PDB entry 8K1P | electron microscopy, 3.40 A resolution | chains A and C of the 3 polymer chains in the assembly

[Chain A]
Name: Multidrug efflux system permease protein Rv1217c
From: Mycobacterium tuberculosis (strain ATCC 25618 / H37Rv)
Reference sequence: O05318 (MEPRM_MYCTU); residue numbers follow UniProt; this construct covers 1-548
Sequence (548 residues; row label = number of the first residue in the row):
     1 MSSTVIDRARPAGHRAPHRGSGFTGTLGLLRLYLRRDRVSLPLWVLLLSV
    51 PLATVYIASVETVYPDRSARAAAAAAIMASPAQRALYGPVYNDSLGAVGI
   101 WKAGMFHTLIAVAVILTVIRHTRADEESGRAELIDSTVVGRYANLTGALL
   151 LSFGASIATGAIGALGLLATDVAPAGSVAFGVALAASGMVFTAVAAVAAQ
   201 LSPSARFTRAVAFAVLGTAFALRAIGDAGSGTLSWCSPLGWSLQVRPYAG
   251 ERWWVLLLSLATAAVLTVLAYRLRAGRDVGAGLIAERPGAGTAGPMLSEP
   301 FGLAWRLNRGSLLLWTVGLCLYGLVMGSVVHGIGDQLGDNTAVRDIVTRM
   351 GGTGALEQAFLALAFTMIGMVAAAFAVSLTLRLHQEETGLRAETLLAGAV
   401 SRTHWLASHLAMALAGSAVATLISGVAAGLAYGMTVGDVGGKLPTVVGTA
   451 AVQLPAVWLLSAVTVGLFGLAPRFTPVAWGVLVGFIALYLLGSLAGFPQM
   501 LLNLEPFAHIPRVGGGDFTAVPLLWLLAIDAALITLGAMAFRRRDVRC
Unresolved in the structure: 1-17, 333-353, 548

[Chain C]
Name: Multidrug efflux system ATP-binding protein Rv1218c
From: Mycobacterium tuberculosis (strain ATCC 25618 / H37Rv)
Notes: EC 7.6.2.-
Reference sequence: O86311 (MEATP_MYCTU); numbering as in UniProt (aligned over 1-311)
Sequence (311 residues; each row starts with the number of its first residue):
     1 MSADNHQVPIEIRGLTKHFGSVRALDGLDLTVREGEVHGFLGPNGAGKST
    51 TLRILLGLVKADGGSVRLLGGDPWTDAVDLHRHIAYVPGDVTLWPSLTGG
   101 ETIDLLARMRGGIDNARRAELIERFGLDPTKKARTYSKGNRQKVSLISAL
   151 SSHATLLLLDEPSSGLDPLMENVFQQCIGEARQRGVTVLLSSHILAETEA
   201 LCEKVTIIRAGKTVESGSLDALRHLSRTSIKAEMIGDPGDLSQIKGVEDI
   251 SIEGTTVRAQVDSESLRELIQVLGHAGVRSLVSQPPTLEELFLRHYSLGP
   301 EVAAEQQVATP
Unresolved in the structure: 1-7, 220-311
Ion coordination: Mg2+: Ser49 (together with ATP)
Residues lining bound ligands:
  - ADP (adenosine-5'-diphosphate): Lys131, Thr135, Ser137
  - ATP (adenosine-5'-triphosphate): Phe19, Val22, Ala24, Pro43, Asn44, Gly45, Ala46, Gly47, Lys48, Ser49, Thr50, Glu161, His193
  - vanadate (VO4): Ser137, Gly139, Gly165

[How chain A and chain C interact]
Residue-residue contacts (36; chain A residue first):
  His18(A) - Asp79(C)  hydrogen bond (backbone-side chain)
  His18(A) - Arg82(C)
  Arg19(A) - Arg82(C)
  Gly20(A) - Val78(C)
  Ser21(A) - Val78(C)
  Thr24(A) - Val78(C)
  Leu32(A) - Met109(C)  hydrophobic
  Gly129(A) - Thr92(C)  hydrogen bond (backbone-side chain)
  Arg130(A) - Leu93(C)
  Arg130(A) - Trp94(C)
  Arg130(A) - Pro95(C)
  Glu132(A) - Arg53(C)  salt bridge
  Leu133(A) - Thr92(C)
  Leu133(A) - Trp94(C)  hydrophobic
  Ile134(A) - Trp94(C)  hydrophobic
  Asp135(A) - Leu58(C)
  Asp135(A) - His81(C)  hydrogen bond (backbone-side chain)
  Ser136(A) - His81(C)
  Ser136(A) - Tyr86(C)
  Thr137(A) - His81(C)  hydrogen bond (backbone-side chain)
  Thr137(A) - Met109(C)
  Thr137(A) - Arg110(C)
  Val138(A) - Val78(C)
  Val138(A) - His81(C)
  Val138(A) - Arg82(C)
  Val139(A) - Met109(C)  hydrophobic
  Arg141(A) - Trp74(C)  hydrogen bond (side chain-backbone)
  Arg141(A) - Ala77(C)
  Ala275(A) - Trp74(C)
  Asp278(A) - Lys17(C)  salt bridge
  Asp278(A) - Leu58(C)
  Asp278(A) - Lys60(C)
  Val279(A) - Leu58(C)  hydrogen bond (backbone-backbone)
  Ala285(A) - Phe19(C)
  Ala285(A) - Gly20(C)
  Arg473(A) - Arg134(C)
Interface residues without a listed pair, chain A (25 interface residues in all): Leu29, Gly140, Gly276
Interface residues without a listed pair, chain C (23 interface residues in all): Gly57, Val59, Leu106

[Summary]
25 residues of chain A and 23 residues of chain C are in contact, with 6 hydrogen bonds and 2 salt bridges.
Polar contacts include Glu132(A)-Arg53(C), Asp278(A)-Lys17(C) and His18(A)-Asp79(C). Chain C binds ADP,
vanadate and ATP.
Chain A is Multidrug efflux system permease protein Rv1217c and chain C is Multidrug efflux system ATP-binding
protein Rv1218c, both from Mycobacterium tuberculosis (strain ATCC 25618 / H37Rv); the structure,
mycobacterial efflux pump, ADP+vanadate bound state, was determined by electron microscopy.
